Entry 4DUW (X-ray diffraction, 2.20 A resolution); this record covers chains A and D of the 4 polymer chains in the assembly.

== Chain A (and D) ==
Name: Beta-galactosidase
From: Escherichia coli
Notes: EC 3.2.1.23; chain D of this document is another copy of the same molecule, construct and numbering; everything in this record applies to it too
Reference sequence: P00722 (BGAL_ECOLI); residues 9-1023 here correspond to UniProt positions 10-1024 (UniProt number = residue number + 1)
Chain sequence (1052 residues; row label = number of the first residue in the row; numbers below 1 keep their minus sign (Met-28 is residue -28)):
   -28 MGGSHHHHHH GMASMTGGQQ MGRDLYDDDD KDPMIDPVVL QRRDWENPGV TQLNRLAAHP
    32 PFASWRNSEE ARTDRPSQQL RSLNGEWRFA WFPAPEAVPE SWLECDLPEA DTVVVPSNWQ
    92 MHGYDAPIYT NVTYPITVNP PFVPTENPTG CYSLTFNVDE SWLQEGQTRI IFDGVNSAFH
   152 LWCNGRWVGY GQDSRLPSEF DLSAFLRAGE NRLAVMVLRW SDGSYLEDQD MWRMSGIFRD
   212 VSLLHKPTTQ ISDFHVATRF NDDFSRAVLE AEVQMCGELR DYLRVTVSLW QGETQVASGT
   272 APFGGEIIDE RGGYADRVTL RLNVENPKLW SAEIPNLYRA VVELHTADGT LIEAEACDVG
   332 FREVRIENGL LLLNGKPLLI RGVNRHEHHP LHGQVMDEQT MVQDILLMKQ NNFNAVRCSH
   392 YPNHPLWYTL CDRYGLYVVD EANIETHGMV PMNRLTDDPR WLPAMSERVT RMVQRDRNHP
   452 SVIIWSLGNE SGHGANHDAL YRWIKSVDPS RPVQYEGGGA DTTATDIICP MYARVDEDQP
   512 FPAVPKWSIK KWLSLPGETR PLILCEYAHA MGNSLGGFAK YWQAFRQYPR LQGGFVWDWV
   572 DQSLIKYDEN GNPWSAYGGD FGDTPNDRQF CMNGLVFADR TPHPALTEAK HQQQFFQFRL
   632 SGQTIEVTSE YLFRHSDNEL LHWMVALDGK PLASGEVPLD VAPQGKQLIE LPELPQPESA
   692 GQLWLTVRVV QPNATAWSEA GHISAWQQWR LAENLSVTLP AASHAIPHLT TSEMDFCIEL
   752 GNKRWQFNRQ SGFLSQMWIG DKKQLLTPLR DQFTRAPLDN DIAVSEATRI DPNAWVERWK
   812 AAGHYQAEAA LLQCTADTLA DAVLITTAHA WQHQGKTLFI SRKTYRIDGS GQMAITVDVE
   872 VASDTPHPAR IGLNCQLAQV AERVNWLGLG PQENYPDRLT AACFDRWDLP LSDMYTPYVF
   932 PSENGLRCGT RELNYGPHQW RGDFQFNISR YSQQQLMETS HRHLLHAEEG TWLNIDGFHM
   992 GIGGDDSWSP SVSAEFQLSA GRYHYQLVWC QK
Disordered / not traced: -28 to 8
Differences from the reference sequence: initiating methionine (-28); expression tag (-27 to 8); engineered mutation Ala794 (Gly795 in P00722)
UniProt features mapped onto this chain:
  - active site: Glu461 (Proton donor), Glu537 (Nucleophile)
  - binding site (substrate): Asn102, Asp201, Glu461, Glu537 to His540, Asn604, Trp999
  - binding site (Na(+)): Asp201, Phe601, Asn604
  - binding site (Mg(2+)): Glu416, His418, Glu461, Asn597
  - site: His357 (Transition state stabilizer), His391 (Transition state stabilizer), Trp999 (Important for ensuring that an appropriate proportion of lactose is converted to allolactose)
Ion coordination: Mg2+ site 1: Asp15, Asn18, Val21, Gln163, Asp193; Na+ site 1: Asp201, Phe601, Asn604 (together with beta-D-galactopyranose); Mg2+ site 2: Glu416, Glu461; Na+ site 2: Phe556, Tyr559, Leu562; Na+ site 3: Ser647, Glu650, Leu670; Mg2+ site 3 near Gln718 (its only coordinating residue here); Na+ site 4: Pro932, Leu967, Thr970
Reported in the primary citation:
  - binding site for beta-D-glucopyranose: Asn102, His418, Glu461, Lys517, Ser796, Glu797, Trp999
  - catalytic residues: Glu461 (proposed by the authors, not directly observed)
  - conformationally variable residues (loop rearrangement): Val795 to Pro803
  - mutagenesis - N460A: unchanged binding to Glc
  - specificity-determining residues: His418, Lys517 (proposed by the authors, not directly observed)
  - catalytic residues: Glu537 (citing earlier work)

== How chain A and chain D interact ==
Pairs across the interface (82):
  Val9(A) - Val9(D)  hydrophobic
  Val9(A) - Gln12(D)
  Gln12(A) - Val9(D)
  Arg13(A) - Arg13(D)
  Arg13(A) - Asp15(D)  salt bridge
  Arg13(A) - Leu24(D)
  Asp15(A) - Arg13(D)  salt bridge
  Asn18(A) - Leu24(D)
  Gly20(A) - Gly20(D)
  Leu24(A) - Arg13(D)
  Leu24(A) - Asn18(D)
  Arg26(A) - Arg431(D)
  Ala28(A) - Arg431(D)
  Val103(A) - Arg282(D)
  Ile278(A) - Ala514(D)
  Ile279(A) - Pro422(D)  hydrophobic
  Ile279(A) - Asn424(D)
  Ile279(A) - Ala514(D)
  Ile279(A) - Val515(D)
  Asp280(A) - Pro422(D)
  Asp280(A) - Met423(D)  hydrogen bond (side chain-backbone)
  Asp280(A) - Asn424(D)  hydrogen bond (side chain-backbone)
  Asp280(A) - Gly463(D)
  Asp280(A) - Val515(D)
  Glu281(A) - Met423(D)
  Glu281(A) - Val515(D)
  Arg282(A) - Val103(D)
  Arg282(A) - His418(D)  hydrogen bond (side chain-backbone)
  Arg282(A) - Gly419(D)  hydrogen bond (side chain-backbone)
  Arg282(A) - Met420(D)  hydrogen bond (side chain-backbone)
  Arg282(A) - Val421(D)
  Arg282(A) - Met423(D)
  Gly283(A) - Pro422(D)
  Gly284(A) - Pro422(D)
  Tyr285(A) - Pro422(D)  hydrophobic
  Tyr285(A) - Asn424(D)  hydrogen bond
  Tyr285(A) - Arg425(D)
  Asp287(A) - Arg425(D)  salt bridge
  His418(A) - Arg282(D)  hydrogen bond (backbone-side chain)
  Gly419(A) - Arg282(D)  hydrogen bond (backbone-side chain)
  Met420(A) - Arg282(D)  hydrogen bond (backbone-side chain)
  Val421(A) - Arg282(D)
  Pro422(A) - Ile279(D)  hydrophobic
  Pro422(A) - Asp280(D)
  Pro422(A) - Gly283(D)
  Pro422(A) - Gly284(D)
  Pro422(A) - Tyr285(D)  hydrophobic
  Met423(A) - Asp280(D)  hydrogen bond (backbone-side chain)
  Met423(A) - Glu281(D)
  Met423(A) - Arg282(D)
  Asn424(A) - Ile279(D)
  Asn424(A) - Asp280(D)  hydrogen bond (backbone-side chain)
  Asn424(A) - Tyr285(D)  hydrogen bond
  Arg425(A) - Tyr285(D)
  Arg425(A) - Asp287(D)  salt bridge
  Pro430(A) - Gln445(D)
  Leu433(A) - Ser437(D)
  Pro434(A) - Pro434(D)  hydrophobic
  Ser437(A) - Leu433(D)
  Thr441(A) - Pro430(D)
  Gln445(A) - Pro430(D)
  Gly463(A) - Asp280(D)
  Ala466(A) - Trp474(D)
  Ala466(A) - Ser477(D)
  Ala466(A) - Val478(D)  hydrophobic
  Asp469(A) - Arg473(D)
  Asp469(A) - Ser477(D)  hydrogen bond
  Ala470(A) - Ala470(D)
  Arg473(A) - Asp469(D)
  Arg473(A) - Arg473(D)
  Arg473(A) - Thr494(D)  hydrogen bond
  Trp474(A) - Ala466(D)
  Trp474(A) - Asn467(D)
  Ser477(A) - Ala466(D)
  Ser477(A) - Asp469(D)  hydrogen bond
  Val478(A) - Ala466(D)  hydrophobic
  Thr494(A) - Arg473(D)
  Ala514(A) - Ile278(D)
  Ala514(A) - Ile279(D)
  Val515(A) - Ile279(D)
  Val515(A) - Asp280(D)
  Val515(A) - Glu281(D)
Also at the interface, not in a pair above, chain A (52 interface residues in all): Val21, Gln23, Ala286, Asp428, Asn467, Glu487, Pro513, Lys517
Also at the interface, not in a pair above, chain D (51 interface residues in all): Val21, Ala286, Asp428, Thr441, Glu487, Pro513, Lys517, Arg800

== Overview ==
The interface between chain A and chain D involves 52 residues on one side and 51 on the other; the contacts
include 15 hydrogen bonds and 4 salt bridges. Polar contacts include Arg13(A)-Asp15(D), Asp287(A)-Arg425(D)
and Asp280(A)-Met423(D). The paper reports catalytic residues Glu461(A) and Glu537(A); N460A of chain A leaves
binding to Glc unchanged.
Both chains are Beta-galactosidase (Escherichia coli). Entry 4DUW (E. coli (lacZ) beta-galactosidase (G974A)
in complex with allolactose) was determined by X-ray diffraction together with 4DUX from the same study.
